8YJZ - chains D and E of the 10 polymer chains in the assembly; structure by electron microscopy, 5.15 A resolution (low resolution: residue-level contacts below are approximate; hydrogen-bond / salt-bridge calls are withheld).

[Chain D]
Protein: Flap endonuclease 1
From: Homo sapiens
Notes: EC 3.1.-.-
UniProtKB: P39748 (FEN1_HUMAN); residue numbers follow UniProt; this construct covers 1-380
Amino-acid sequence (380 residues; numbered 1 to 380; the number before each row is that of its first residue):
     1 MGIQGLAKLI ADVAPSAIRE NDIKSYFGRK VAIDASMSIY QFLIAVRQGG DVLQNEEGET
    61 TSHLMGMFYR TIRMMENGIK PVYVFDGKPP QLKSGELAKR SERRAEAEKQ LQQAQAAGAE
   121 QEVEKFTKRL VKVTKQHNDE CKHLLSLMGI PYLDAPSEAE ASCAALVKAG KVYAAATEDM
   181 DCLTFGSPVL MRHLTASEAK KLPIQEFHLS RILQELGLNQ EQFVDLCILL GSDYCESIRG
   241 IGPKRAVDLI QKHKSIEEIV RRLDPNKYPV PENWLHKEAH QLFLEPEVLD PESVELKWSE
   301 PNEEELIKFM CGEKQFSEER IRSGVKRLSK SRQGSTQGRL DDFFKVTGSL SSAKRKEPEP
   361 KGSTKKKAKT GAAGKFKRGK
Unresolved in the structure: 355-380
Swiss-Prot annotation at these positions:
  - region: Thr336 to Phe344 (Interaction with PCNA)
  - binding site (Mg(2+)): Asp34, Asp86, Glu158, Glu160, Asp179, Asp181, Asp233
  - binding site (DNA): Arg47, Arg70, Glu158, Gly231, Asp233
  - modified residue: Arg19 (Symmetric dimethylarginine), Lys80 (N6-acetyllysine), Arg100 (Symmetric dimethylarginine), Arg104 (Symmetric dimethylarginine), Ser187 (Phosphoserine), Arg192 (Symmetric dimethylarginine), Ser197 (Phosphoserine), Ser255 (Phosphoserine), Ser293 (Phosphoserine), Ser335 (Phosphoserine), Thr336 (Phosphothreonine), Lys354 (N6-acetyllysine), Thr364 (Phosphothreonine), Lys375 (N6-acetyllysine), Lys377 (N6-acetyllysine), Lys380 (N6-acetyllysine)
  - mutagenesis: Arg29 (R29A: No significant effect on exonuclease activity or flap endonuclease activity), Asp34 (D34A: Loss of flap endonuclease activity but substrate binding activity is retained), Arg47 (R47A: Significantly reduced exonuclease activity and reduced substrate binding. The positions of the cleavage sites are also shifted), Arg70 (R70A: Loss of exonuclease activity and reduced endonuclease activity. Reduced substrate binding), Arg73 (R73A: No significant effect on exonuclease activity or flap endonuclease activity), Lys80 (K80A: No significant effect on exonuclease activity or flap endonuclease activity), Asp86 (D86A: Loss of flap endonuclease activity but substrate binding activity is retained), Arg103 (R103A: No effect on flap endonuclease activity or substrate binding), Glu158 (E158A: Loss of flap endonuclease activity and substrate binding), Asp179 (D179A: No effect on flap endonuclease activity or substrate binding), Asp181 (D181A: Loss of flap endonuclease activity but substrate binding activity is retained), Ser187 (S187A: Fails to translocate from nucleoli to the nuclear plasma; S187D: Diminishes nucleolar localization), 3 further mutagenesis entries in UniProt
From the paper describing this entry:
  - conformationally variable residues (domain motion): Ala116

[Chain E]
Molecule: parent strand DNA
From: Homo sapiens
Sequence (31 nucleotides; numbered 1 to 31; the number before each row is that of its first residue):
     1 ATTTTAAAAA AAATAATTAT AAATTAAAAA T

[How chain D and chain E interact]
Contacting residue pairs (37; chain D residue first):
  Gln41(D) - DA12(E)
  Gln41(D) - DA13(E)
  Phe42(D) - DA13(E)
  Phe42(D) - DT14(E)
  Ile44(D) - DA12(E)
  Ala45(D) - DA12(E)
  Ala45(D) - DA13(E)
  Val46(D) - DA13(E)
  Met65(D) - DA13(E)
  Tyr69(D) - DT14(E)
  Tyr69(D) - DA15(E)
  Arg70(D) - DA13(E)
  Arg70(D) - DT14(E)
  Lys125(D) - DA10(E)
  Lys128(D) - DA12(E)
  Arg129(D) - DA9(E)
  Arg129(D) - DA10(E)
  Arg129(D) - DA11(E)
  Thr195(D) - DA13(E)
  Ser197(D) - DA13(E)
  Ser197(D) - DT14(E)
  Glu198(D) - DT14(E)
  Glu198(D) - DA15(E)
  Lys200(D) - DT14(E)
  Arg239(D) - DT5(E)
  Arg239(D) - DA6(E)
  Gly240(D) - DT5(E)
  Ile241(D) - DT5(E)
  Gly242(D) - DT4(E)
  Gly242(D) - DT5(E)
  Pro243(D) - DT4(E)
  Lys244(D) - DT3(E)
  Lys244(D) - DT4(E)
  Arg245(D) - DT3(E)
  Arg245(D) - DT4(E)
  Arg320(D) - DA15(E)
  Arg320(D) - DA16(E)
Interface residues without a listed pair, chain D (28 interface residues in all): Arg47, Gly66, Arg73, Glu319, Arg327

[Summary]
28 residues of chain D face 12 of chain E across their interface. Curated annotation (UniProt) lists 7
Mg2+-binding residues, 5 DNA-binding residues and 15 mutagenesis sites on chain D. The paper reports
conformational variability at Ala116(D).
Here chain D is Flap endonuclease 1 and chain E is parent strand DNA, both from Homo sapiens. Entry 8YJZ
(Structure of the human endogenous PCNA-FEN1-RNase H2 complex - State D) was determined by electron microscopy
together with 8YJH, 8YJL, 8YJQ, 8YJR, 8YJS, 8YJU, 8YJV and 8YJW from the same study.
